PDB entry 4E7A | X-ray diffraction, 3.00 A resolution | chains P and A of the 3 polymer chains in the assembly

# Chain P
Molecule: 7-nt DNA/RNA hybrid strand
Sequence (7 nucleotides; row label = number of the first residue in the row):
     1 CAUGGCC
Unresolved in the structure: 1-2
Modified residues: DOC (2',3'-dideoxycytidine-5'-monophosphate) at position 7

# Chain A
Protein: RNA-directed RNA polymerase
Organism: Hepatitis C virus
Notes: EC 2.7.7.48
UniProt: Q99IB8 (POLG_HCVJF); residues 1-570 here correspond to UniProt positions 2443-3012 (UniProt number = residue number + 2442)
Chain sequence (572 residues; numbered -1 to 578; 8 numbers in that range are skipped by the numbering (no residue carries them; nothing is unmodelled there); the number before each row is that of its first residue; numbers below 1 keep their minus sign (Met-1 is residue -1)):
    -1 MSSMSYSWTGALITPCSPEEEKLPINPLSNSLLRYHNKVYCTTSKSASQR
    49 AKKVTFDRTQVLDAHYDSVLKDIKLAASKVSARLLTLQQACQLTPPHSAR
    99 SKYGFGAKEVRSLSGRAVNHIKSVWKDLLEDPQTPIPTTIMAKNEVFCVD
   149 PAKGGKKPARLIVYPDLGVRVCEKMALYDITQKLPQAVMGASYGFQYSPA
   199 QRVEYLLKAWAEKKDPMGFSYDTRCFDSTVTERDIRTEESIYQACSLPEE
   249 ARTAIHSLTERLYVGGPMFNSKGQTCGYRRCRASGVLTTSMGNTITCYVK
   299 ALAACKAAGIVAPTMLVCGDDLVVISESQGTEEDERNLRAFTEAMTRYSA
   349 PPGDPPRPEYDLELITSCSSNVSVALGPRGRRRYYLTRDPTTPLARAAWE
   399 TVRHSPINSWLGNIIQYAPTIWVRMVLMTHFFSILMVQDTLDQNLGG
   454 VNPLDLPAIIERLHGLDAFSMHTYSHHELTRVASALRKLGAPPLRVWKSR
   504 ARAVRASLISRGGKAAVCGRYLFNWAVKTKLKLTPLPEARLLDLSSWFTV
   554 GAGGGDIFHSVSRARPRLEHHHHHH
Unresolved in the structure: -1, 544-578
Sequence notes: expression tag (-1 to 0, 571-578); engineered mutation Gln86 (Glu2528 in Q99IB8), Gln87 (Glu2529 in Q99IB8); linker (444-445)
From the paper describing this entry:
  - binding site for the 7-nt DNA/RNA hybrid strand: Ala97, Arg98, Ile160, Tyr162, Arg168, Lys172, Gln180, Gly283, Val284, Ser288
  - binding site for the 7-nt DNA/RNA hybrid strand (chain P): Arg158, Arg386, Arg394, His402
  - contacts within the chain: Ser96-Arg168 (hydrogen bond), Asp225-Asn291 (hydrogen bond)

# How chain P and chain A interact
Contacting residue pairs (14; chain P residue first):
  U3(P) - Asn406(A)  hydrogen bond to the sugar
  U3(P) - Gly444(A)  base contact
  G4(P) - His402(A)  salt bridge to the phosphate
  G4(P) - Ser407(A)  phosphate contact
  G4(P) - Gly410(A)  sugar contact
  G5(P) - Arg394(A)  salt bridge to the phosphate
  G5(P) - Ser407(A)  phosphate contact
  G5(P) - Gln414(A)  sugar contact
  C6(P) - Ser367(A)  phosphate contact
  C6(P) - Arg386(A)  salt bridge to the phosphate
  C6(P) - Arg394(A)  salt bridge to the phosphate
  DOC_7(P) - Glu143(A)  base contact
  DOC_7(P) - Arg158(A)  base contact
  DOC_7(P) - Ser367(A)  hydrogen bond to the phosphate
Other interface residues (no listed pair), chain A (12 interface residues in all): Ser403

# Overview
5 residues of chain P face 12 of chain A across their interface; the contacts include 2 hydrogen bonds and 4
salt bridges. Polar contacts include U3(P)-Asn406(A), DOC_7(P)-Ser367(A) and G4(P)-His402(A). The paper
reports a binding site for the 7-nt DNA/RNA hybrid strand at Ala97(A), Arg98(A) and Ile160(A) among others; a
binding site for the 7-nt DNA/RNA hybrid strand (chain P) at Arg158(A), Arg386(A) and Arg394(A) among others.
Here chain P is a 7-nt DNA/RNA hybrid strand and chain A is RNA-directed RNA polymerase (Hepatitis C virus).
Entry 4E7A (Crystal structure of a product state assembly of HCV NS5B genotype 2a JFH-1 isolate with beta ...)
was determined by X-ray diffraction together with 4E76 and 4E78 from the same study.
